Entry 8QQE (X-ray diffraction, 3.46 A resolution); this record covers chains A and B of the 4 polymer chains in the assembly.

# Chain A (and B)
Name: Meiotic recombination protein DMC1/LIM15 homolog
Source organism: Homo sapiens
Notes: chain B of this document is another copy of the same molecule, construct and numbering; everything in this record applies to it too
UniProt: Q14565 (DMC1_HUMAN); residue numbers follow UniProt; this construct covers 2-340
Amino-acid sequence (340 residues; row label = number of the first residue in the row):
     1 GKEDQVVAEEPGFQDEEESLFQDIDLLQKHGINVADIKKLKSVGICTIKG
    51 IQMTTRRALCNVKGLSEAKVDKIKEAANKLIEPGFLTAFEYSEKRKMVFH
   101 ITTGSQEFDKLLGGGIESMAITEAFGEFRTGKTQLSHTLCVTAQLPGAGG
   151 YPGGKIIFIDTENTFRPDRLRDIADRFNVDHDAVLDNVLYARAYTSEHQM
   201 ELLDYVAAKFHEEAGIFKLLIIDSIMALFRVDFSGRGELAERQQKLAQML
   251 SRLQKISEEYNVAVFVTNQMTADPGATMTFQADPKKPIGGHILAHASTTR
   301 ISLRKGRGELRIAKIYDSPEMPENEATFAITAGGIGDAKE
Disordered / not traced: 1-27, 63-64, 272-285, 340 (chain B: 1-80, 272-283, 340)
Differences from the reference sequence: expression tag (1)
Ion coordination: Mg2+: Gln199, Ile225
UniProt features mapped onto this chain:
  - binding site (ATP): Gly126 to Thr133
  - binding site (dsDNA): Arg230, Arg236, Arg242
  - binding site (ssDNA): Arg230, Phe233, Arg236, Arg242, Arg311
Reported in the primary citation:
  - self-association interface (contacts with another copy of this molecule); pairs are residue here / residue on that copy: Lys49-Asp204 (salt bridge), Lys74-Glu212 (salt bridge), Phe85
  - mutagenesis - F85A: decreased binding to Breast cancer type 2 susceptibility protein
  - mutagenesis - F85A: increased binding to BRC4
  - mutagenesis - F85A: decreased binding to TR2

# Chain A / chain B interface
Contacting residue pairs (59; chain A residue first):
  Lys49(A) with Asp204(B), salt bridge
  Gln52(A) with Tyr205(B)
  Met53(A) with Asp204(B); Ala208(B), hydrophobic
  Thr55(A) with His211(B); Glu212(B)
  Lys74(A) with Glu212(B), salt bridge
  Ile81(A) with Tyr205(B)
  Pro83(A) with Leu202(B); Tyr205(B), hydrophobic
  Gly84(A) with Tyr190(B); Ala191(B)
  Phe85(A) with Ile157(B), hydrophobic; Tyr190(B); Ala191(B), hydrophobic; Leu202(B), hydrophobic; Tyr205(B), hydrophobic; Val206(B), hydrophobic
  Leu86(A) with Leu189(B); Tyr190(B), hydrogen bond (backbone-backbone)
  Thr87(A) with Asp186(B); Val188(B); Leu189(B)
  Ala88(A) with Phe165(B), hydrophobic; Pro167(B); Leu185(B), hydrogen bond (backbone-backbone); Val188(B), hydrogen bond (backbone-backbone)
  Phe89(A) with Asp182(B); Leu185(B), hydrogen bond (backbone-backbone); Asp186(B)
  Tyr91(A) with Asn163(B); Phe165(B); Pro167(B), hydrophobic; Tyr190(B)
  Ser92(A) with Pro167(B); Arg171(B), hydrogen bond
  Arg95(A) with Arg166(B)
  Met119(A) with Asn163(B)
  Gln243(A) with Ser234(B)
  Gln244(A) with Glu238(B)
  Ser251(A) with Tyr194(B)
  Gln254(A) with Arg192(B), hydrogen bond
  Lys255(A) with Tyr194(B)
  Glu258(A) with Asn163(B); Arg192(B), salt bridge; Tyr194(B), hydrogen bond
  His291(A) with Arg230(B), hydrogen bond
  Ile292(A) with Val231(B); Ser234(B)
  His295(A) with Thr161(B); Glu162(B), salt bridge; Ala227(B); Leu228(B); Val231(B)
  Thr298(A) with Asn163(B)
  Asp317(A) with Phe128(B)
  Ser318(A) with Phe128(B)
  Pro319(A) with Phe128(B); Arg129(B)
Other interface residues (no listed pair), chain A (35 interface residues in all): Arg56, Arg57, Lys96, Glu117, Ala247
Other interface residues (no listed pair), chain B (33 interface residues in all): Thr195

# Summary
35 residues of chain A face 33 of chain B across their interface, with 8 hydrogen bonds and 4 salt bridges.
Polar pairs include Lys49(A)-Asp204(B), Lys74(A)-Glu212(B) and Glu258(A)-Arg192(B). The paper reports that
F85A of chain A reduces binding to Breast cancer type 2 susceptibility protein; a self-association interface
involving Lys49(A), Lys74(A) and Phe85(A) among others.
Chain A and chain B are both Meiotic recombination protein DMC1/LIM15 homolog (Homo sapiens); the structure,
Crystal structure of the complex between DMC1 and the PhePP domain of BRCA2, was determined by X-ray
diffraction.
